PDB entry 3GCE | X-ray diffraction, 2.00 A resolution | chain A

Chain A:
Molecule: Ferredoxin component of carbazole 1,9a-dioxygenase
Source organism: Nocardioides aromaticivorans
UniProtKB: Q2HWH6 (Q2HWH6_9ACTO); residues 1-115 here = UniProt positions 1-115
Chain sequence (121 residues; each row starts with the number of its first residue):
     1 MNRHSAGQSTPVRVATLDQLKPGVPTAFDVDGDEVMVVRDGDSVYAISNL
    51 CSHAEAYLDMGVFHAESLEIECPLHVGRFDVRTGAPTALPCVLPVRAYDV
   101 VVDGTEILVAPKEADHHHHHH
Unresolved in the structure: 1-8, 113-121
Construct notes: expression tag (116-121)
Metal / ion sites: 2Fe-2S cluster Fe: Cys51, His53, Cys72, His75
Small-molecule neighbours: 2Fe-2S cluster (FES): Cys51, His53, Ala54, Glu55, Ala56, Cys72, Leu74, His75, Val76, Gly77, Pro90, Cys91

Summary:
Ligands of chain A: 2Fe-2S cluster. Cys51, His53, Cys72 and His75 form the 2Fe-2S cluster Fe site.
Chain A is Ferredoxin component of carbazole 1,9a-dioxygenase (Nocardioides aromaticivorans); the structure,
Ferredoxin of carbazole 1,9a-dioxygenase from Nocardioides aromaticivorans IC177, was determined by X-ray
diffraction, deposited together with 3GCF.
